Entry 7UBB (electron microscopy, 4.50 A resolution (low resolution: residue-level contacts below are approximate; hydrogen-bond / salt-bridge calls are withheld)); this record covers chains C and D of the 8 polymer chains in the assembly.

== Chain C (and D) ==
Protein: RecT
Organism: Listeria innocua Clip11262
Notes: chain D of this document is another copy of the same molecule, construct and numbering; everything in this record applies to it too
Reference sequence: Q92FL9 (Q92FL9_LISIN); numbering as in UniProt (aligned over 1-271)
Amino-acid sequence (274 residues; row label = number of the first residue in the row; numbers below 1 keep their minus sign (Gly-2 is residue -2)):
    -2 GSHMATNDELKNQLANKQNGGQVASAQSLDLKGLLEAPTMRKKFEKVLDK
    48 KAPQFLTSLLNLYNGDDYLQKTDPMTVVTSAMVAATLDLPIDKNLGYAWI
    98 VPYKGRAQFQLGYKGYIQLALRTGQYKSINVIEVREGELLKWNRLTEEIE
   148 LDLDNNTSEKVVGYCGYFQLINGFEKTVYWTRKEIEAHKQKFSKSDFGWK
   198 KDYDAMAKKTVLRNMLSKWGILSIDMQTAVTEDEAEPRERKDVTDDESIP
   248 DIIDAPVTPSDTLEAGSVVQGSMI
Unresolved in the structure: -2 to 109, 222-271
Construct notes: expression tag (-2 to 0)
What the authors report for this chain:
  - mutagenesis - K157A, K180A: unchanged binding to DNA
  - mutagenesis - K111A/K215A, K206A/K215A, K206A/R210A, K206E, R210A/K215A, K215A/W216A: abolished binding to DNA
  - mutagenesis - L118A/F171A, I126H, W216R: abolished expression
  - mutagenesis - V98A, K191A/F194A: decreased binding to duplex intermediate
  - mutagenesis - V98W, Y100A, Y100E, K101A, K101E, Q107A, Q107H, K191A, K191E, F194A, F194E: unchanged binding to duplex intermediate
  - mutagenesis - V98A: unchanged binding to ssDNA
  - mutagenesis - K111A: decreased binding to DNA

== How chain C and chain D interact ==
Pairs across the interface - 11 pairs, chain C then chain D:
  Leu118(C) with Leu167(D)
  Arg119(C) with Ile218(D)
  Gly121(C) with Asn169(D)
  Lys124(C) with Phe171(D); Glu172(D)
  Asn127(C) with Arg141(D); Leu142(D); Glu144(D)
  Ile129(C) with Arg141(D); Leu142(D)
  Leu150(C) with Trp139(D)
Other interface residues (no listed pair), chain C (10 interface residues in all): Gln115, Ser125, Ile126
Other interface residues (no listed pair), chain D (10 interface residues in all): Lys173

== In short ==
The chain C/chain D interface involves 10 residues from each chain. The paper reports that K111A/K215A,
K206A/K215A and K206A/R210A of chain C, among others, abolish binding to DNA; L118A/F171A, I126H and W216R of
chain C abolish expression; 25 substitutions were tested in all.
Both chains are RecT (Listeria innocua Clip11262). Entry 7UBB (Structure of RecT protein from Listeria
innoccua phage A118 in complex with 83-mer ssDNA) was determined by electron microscopy together with 7UB2
from the same study.
